6S6B - chains F and V of the 38 polymer chains in the assembly; structure by electron microscopy, 2.75 A resolution.

Chain F:
Molecule: CRISPR-associated RAMP protein, Cmr4 family
From: Sulfolobus islandicus (strain REY15A)
UniProt: F0NDX6 (F0NDX6_SULIR); residue numbers follow UniProt; this construct covers 1-286
Sequence (286 residues; numbered 1 to 286; the number before each row is that of its first residue):
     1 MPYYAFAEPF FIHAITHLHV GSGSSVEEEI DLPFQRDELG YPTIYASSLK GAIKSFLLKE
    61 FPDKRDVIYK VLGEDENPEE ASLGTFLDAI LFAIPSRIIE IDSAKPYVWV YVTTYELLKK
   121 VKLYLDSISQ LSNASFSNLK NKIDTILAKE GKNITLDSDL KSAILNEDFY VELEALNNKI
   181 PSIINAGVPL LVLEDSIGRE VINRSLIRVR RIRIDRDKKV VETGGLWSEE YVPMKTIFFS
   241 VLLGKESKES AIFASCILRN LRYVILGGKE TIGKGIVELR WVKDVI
Disordered / not traced: 1

Chain V:
Molecule: crRNA
From: Sulfolobus islandicus REY15A
Sequence (51 nucleotides; numbered 1 to 51; the number before each row is that of its first residue):
     1 AUUGAAAGUU CAAAGCUUAG AUACCCUGGA GGGAAACCAG ACUUAACACC A

Interface between chain F and chain V:
Contacting residue pairs (55; chain F residue first):
  Val20(F) with C16(V), phosphate contact
  Gly21(F) with G15(V), sugar contact; C16(V), hydrogen bond to the phosphate
  Ser22(F) with G15(V), hydrogen bond to the sugar
  Gly23(F) with G15(V), base contact
  Ser47(F) with A14(V), sugar contact; G15(V), hydrogen bond to the phosphate
  Ser48(F) with A14(V), phosphate contact; G15(V), hydrogen bond to the phosphate
  Lys50(F) with A12(V), phosphate contact; A13(V), salt bridge to the phosphate
  Gly51(F) with A14(V), sugar contact
  Ala52(F) with A14(V), base contact
  Lys54(F) with A12(V), phosphate contact; A13(V), salt bridge to the phosphate
  Ser55(F) with A14(V), hydrogen bond to the base
  Leu72(F) with A13(V), phosphate contact
  Glu74(F) with A12(V), hydrogen bond to the sugar
  Asp75(F) with A12(V), hydrogen bond to the sugar
  Pro78(F) with A12(V), sugar contact
  Glu80(F) with C11(V), sugar contact
  Ala81(F) with C11(V), phosphate contact; A12(V), phosphate contact
  Ser82(F) with C11(V), phosphate contact; A12(V), hydrogen bond to the phosphate
  Arg210(F) with A21(V), hydrogen bond to the base
  Arg211(F) with A19(V), hydrogen bond to the sugar; A21(V), salt bridge to the phosphate
  Ile212(F) with A19(V), hydrogen bond to the sugar; G20(V), sugar contact; A21(V), hydrogen bond to the phosphate; U22(V), sugar contact
  Arg213(F) with U18(V), hydrogen bond to the base; A19(V), hydrogen bond to the sugar; G20(V), phosphate contact
  Ile214(F) with G20(V), hydrogen bond to the phosphate; U22(V), sugar contact
  Arg216(F) with G20(V), salt bridge to the phosphate
  Lys219(F) with G20(V), base contact; U22(V), hydrogen bond to the sugar; A23(V), sugar contact
  Val220(F) with U22(V), base contact; A23(V), sugar contact
  Val221(F) with U22(V), hydrogen bond to the base
  Leu226(F) with A21(V), base contact
  Trp227(F) with A19(V), base contact
  Ile265(F) with A14(V), base contact
  Gly267(F) with A14(V), base contact; C16(V), sugar contact
  Gly268(F) with C16(V), sugar contact; U17(V), phosphate contact
  Lys269(F) with U17(V), hydrogen bond to the phosphate
  Glu270(F) with U17(V), hydrogen bond to the phosphate
  Thr271(F) with U18(V), phosphate contact; A19(V), phosphate contact
Interface residues without a listed pair, chain F (39 interface residues in all): His19, Gln35, Gly73, Leu266

In short:
39 residues of chain F and 13 residues of chain V are in contact, with 19 hydrogen bonds and 4 salt bridges.
Polar pairs include Ser55(F)-A14(V), Arg210(F)-A21(V) and Arg213(F)-U18(V).
Chain F is CRISPR-associated RAMP protein, Cmr4 family (Sulfolobus islandicus (strain REY15A)) and chain V is
crRNA (Sulfolobus islandicus REY15A); the structure, Type III-B Cmr-beta Cryo-EM structure of the Apo state,
was determined by electron microscopy (same publication as 6S8B, 6S8E, 6S91, 6SH8, 6SHB and 6SIC).
